Entry 4DC4 (X-ray diffraction, 2.65 A resolution); this record covers chain A.

[Chain A]
Protein: Lysozyme C
From: Gallus gallus
Notes: EC 3.2.1.17
UniProt: P00698 (LYSC_CHICK); residues 1-129 here correspond to UniProt positions 19-147 (UniProt number = residue number + 18)
Amino-acid sequence (129 residues; row label = number of the first residue in the row):
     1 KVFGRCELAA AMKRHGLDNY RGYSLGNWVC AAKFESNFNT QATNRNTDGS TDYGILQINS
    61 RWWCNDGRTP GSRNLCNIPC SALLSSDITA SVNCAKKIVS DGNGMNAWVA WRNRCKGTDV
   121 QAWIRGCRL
Curated features (UniProtKB/Swiss-Prot):
  - active site: E35, D52
  - binding site (substrate): D101
Disulfides: C6-C127, C30-C115, C64-C80, C76-C94
What the authors report for this chain:
  - self-association interface (contacts with another copy of this molecule); pairs are residue here / residue on that copy: N77-R112 (hydrogen bond), A82-R114 (hydrogen bond), N93-K116 (hydrogen bond)

[In short]
UniProt lists active-site residues E35 and D52 and substrate-binding residue D101. The paper reports a
self-association interface involving N77, A82 and N93.
Chain A is Lysozyme C (Gallus gallus); the structure, Lysozyme Trimer, was determined by X-ray diffraction
together with 4R0F, 4II8, 4EOF and 4D9Z from the same study.
